Entry 6IY2 (electron microscopy, 3.47 A resolution); this record covers chains A and J of the 11 polymer chains in the assembly.

== Chain A ==
Molecule: Histone H3
Source organism: Xenopus laevis
UniProtKB: A0A310TTQ1 (A0A310TTQ1_XENLA); residues 36-135 here correspond to UniProt positions 37-136 (UniProt number = residue number + 1)
Sequence (100 residues; row label = number of the first residue in the row):
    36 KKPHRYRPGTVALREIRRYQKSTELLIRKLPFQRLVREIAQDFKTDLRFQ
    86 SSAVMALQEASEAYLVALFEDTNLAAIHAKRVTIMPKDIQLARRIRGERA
Differences from the reference sequence: conflict Ala110 (Cys111 in A0A310TTQ1)

== Chain J ==
Molecule: 147-nt DNA strand
Sequence (147 nucleotides; each row starts with the number of its first residue):
     1 ATCTGCAACAGTCCTAACATTCACCTCTTGTGTGTTTGTGTCTGTTCGCC
    51 ATCCCGTCTCCGCTCGTCACTTATCCTTCACTTTCCAGAGGGTCCCCCCG
   101 CAGACCCCGGCGACCCTCAGGTCGGCCGACTGCGGCACAGTTTTGAT

== Interface between chain A and chain J ==
Pairs across the interface - 23 pairs, chain A then chain J:
  Arg40(A) with DG66(J), base contact; DA146(J), phosphate contact
  Tyr41(A) with DG145(J), phosphate contact
  Arg42(A) with DA69(J), salt bridge to the phosphate; DG145(J), hydrogen bond to the phosphate; DA146(J), salt bridge to the phosphate
  Pro43(A) with DA69(J), sugar contact
  Thr45(A) with DG145(J), hydrogen bond to the phosphate
  Arg63(A) with DC61(J), salt bridge to the phosphate
  Arg72(A) with DA51(J), salt bridge to the phosphate
  Arg83(A) with DG48(J), base contact; DC49(J), hydrogen bond to the sugar; DC50(J), sugar contact
  Phe84(A) with DC49(J), sugar contact; DC50(J), hydrogen bond to the phosphate
  Gln85(A) with DC49(J), phosphate contact
  Ser86(A) with DC49(J), phosphate contact
  Arg116(A) with DT71(J), phosphate contact; DT72(J), phosphate contact
  Val117(A) with DT71(J), hydrogen bond to the phosphate
  Thr118(A) with DC70(J), phosphate contact; DT71(J), hydrogen bond to the phosphate
  Met120(A) with DT72(J), phosphate contact
Also at the interface, not in a pair above, chain A (17 interface residues in all): His39, Gln68
Also at the interface, not in a pair above, chain J (15 interface residues in all): DC60, DC68, DT144

== Summary ==
17 residues of chain A and 15 residues of chain J are in contact, with 6 hydrogen bonds and 4 salt bridges.
Among the polar pairs are Arg83(A)-DC49(J), Arg42(A)-DG145(J) and Thr45(A)-DG145(J).
Chain A is Histone H3 (Xenopus laevis) and chain J is a 147-nt DNA strand; the structure, Structure of
Snf2-MMTV-A nucleosome complex at shl2 in ADP state, was determined by electron microscopy, deposited together
with 5Z3U, 5Z3V, 5Z3L, 5Z3O and 6IY3.
